3KLH - chains B and C of the 6 polymer chains in the assembly; structure by X-ray diffraction, 2.90 A resolution.

== Chain B ==
Protein: p51 RT
Organism: Human immunodeficiency virus type 1
UniProt: P03366 (POL_HV1B1); residues 1-428 here correspond to UniProt positions 600-1027 (UniProt number = residue number + 599)
Sequence (437 residues; row label = number of the first residue in the row):
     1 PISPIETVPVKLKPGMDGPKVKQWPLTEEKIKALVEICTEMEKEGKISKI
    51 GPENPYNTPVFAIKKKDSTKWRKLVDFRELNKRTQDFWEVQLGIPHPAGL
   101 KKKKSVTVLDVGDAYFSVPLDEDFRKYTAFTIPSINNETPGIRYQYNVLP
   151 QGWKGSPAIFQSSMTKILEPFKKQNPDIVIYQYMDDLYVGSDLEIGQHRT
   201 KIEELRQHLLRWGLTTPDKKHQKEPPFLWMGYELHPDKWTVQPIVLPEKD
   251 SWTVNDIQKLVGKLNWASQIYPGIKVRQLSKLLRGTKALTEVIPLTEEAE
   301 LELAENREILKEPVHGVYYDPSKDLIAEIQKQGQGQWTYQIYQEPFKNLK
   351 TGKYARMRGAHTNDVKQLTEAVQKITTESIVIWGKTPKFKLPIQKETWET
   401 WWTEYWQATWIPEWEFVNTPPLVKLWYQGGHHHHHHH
Unresolved in the structure: 429-437
Construct notes: engineered mutation S280 (Cys879 in P03366); expression tag (429-437)
UniProt features mapped onto this chain:
  - region: F227 to H235 (RT 'primer grip')
  - motif: W398 to W414 (Tryptophan repeat motif)
  - binding site (Mg(2+)): D110, D185, D186
  - site (Essential for RT p66/p51 heterodimerization): W401, W414

== Chain C ==
Protein: monoclonal antibody, heavy chain
Organism: Mus musculus
Notes: antibody fragment or engineered binder
Sequence (211 residues; numbered 1 to 211; the number before each row is that of its first residue):
     1 DIQMTQTTSSLSASLGDRVTISCSASQDISSYLNWYQQKPEGTVKLLIYY
    51 TSSLHSGVPSRFSGSGSGTDYSLTISNLEPEDIATYYCQQYSKFPWTFGG
   101 GTKLEIKRADAAPTVSIFPPSSEQLTSGGASVVCFLNNFYPKDINVKWKI
   151 DGSERQNGVLNSWTDQDSKDSTYSMSSTLTLTKDEYERHNSYTCEATHKT
   201 STSPIVKSFNR
Disulfides: C23-C88, C134-C194

== Interface between chain B and chain C ==
Residue-residue contacts (9; chain B residue first):
  K223(B) with F94(C)
  E224(B) with K93(C); F94(C), hydrogen bond (side chain-backbone)
  P225(B) with Y32(C), hydrophobic; Y91(C); S92(C); K93(C)
  P226(B) with Y32(C)
  R358(B) with Y32(C)
Interface residues without a listed pair, chain B (6 interface residues in all): F227
Interface residues without a listed pair, chain C (6 interface residues in all): Y50

== In short ==
The chain B/chain C interface involves 6 residues from each chain; the contacts include 1 hydrogen bond. The
hydrogen-bonded pair is E224(B)-F94(C). UniProt lists 3 Mg2+-binding residues on chain B.
Here chain B is p51 RT (Human immunodeficiency virus type 1) and chain C is monoclonal antibody, heavy chain
(Mus musculus). Entry 3KLH (Crystal structure of AZT-Resistant HIV-1 Reverse Transcriptase crosslinked to
post-translocation AZTMP-Terminated DNA (COMPLEX P)) was determined by X-ray diffraction together with 3KLE,
3KLF, 3KLG and 3KLI from the same study.
